PDB entry 9ENJ | X-ray diffraction, 2.10 A resolution | chains A and B

# Chain A (and B)
Protein: L-amino acid oxidase 4
Organism: Hebeloma cylindrosporum
Notes: EC 1.4.3.2; chain B of this document is another copy of the same molecule, construct and numbering; everything in this record applies to it too
Reference sequence: S4S6Z0 (S4S6Z0_HEBCY); residues 54-615 here = UniProt positions 54-615
Sequence (562 residues; each row starts with the number of its first residue):
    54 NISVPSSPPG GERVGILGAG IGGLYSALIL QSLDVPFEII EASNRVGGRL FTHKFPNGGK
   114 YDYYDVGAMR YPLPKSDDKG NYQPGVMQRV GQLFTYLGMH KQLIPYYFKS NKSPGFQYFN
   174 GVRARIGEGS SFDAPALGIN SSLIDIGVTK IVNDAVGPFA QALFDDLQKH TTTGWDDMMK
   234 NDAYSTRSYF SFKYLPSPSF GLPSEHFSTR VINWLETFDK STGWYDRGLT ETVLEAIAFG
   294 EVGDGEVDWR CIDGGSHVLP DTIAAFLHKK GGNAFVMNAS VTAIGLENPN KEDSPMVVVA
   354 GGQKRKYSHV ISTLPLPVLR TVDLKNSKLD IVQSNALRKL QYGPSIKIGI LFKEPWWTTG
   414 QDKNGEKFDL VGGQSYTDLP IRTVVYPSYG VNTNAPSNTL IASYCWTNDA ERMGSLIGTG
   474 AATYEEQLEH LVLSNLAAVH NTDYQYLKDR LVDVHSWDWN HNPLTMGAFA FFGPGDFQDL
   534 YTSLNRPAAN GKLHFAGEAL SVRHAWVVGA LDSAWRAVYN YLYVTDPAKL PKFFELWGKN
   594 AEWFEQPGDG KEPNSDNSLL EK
Disordered / not traced: 54-63, 296-298, 324-325, 601-615 (chain B: 54-63, 296-298, 324-326, 601-615)
Differences from the reference sequence: engineered mutation A474 (Lys in S4S6Z0), A475 (Lys in S4S6Z0)
Residues lining bound ligands:
  - dihydroflavine-adenine dinucleotide (FDA): G71, A72, G73, I74, G75, G76, I93, E94, A95, S96, G100, G101, R102, L103, V119, G120, A121, M122, R123, Y124, A332, S333, V334, T366, L367, P368, V371, S398, K400, Y457, W512, L517, T518, A521, F522, G550, E551, A558, W559, V560, A563
  - glutamic acid (GLU): R123, W277, E288, F292, Y457, W459, F522, H557, A558, W559
  - s-1,2-propanediol (PGO), molecule 1: G138, Q141, R142, G591, N593, A594, E595, W596, F597, E598
  - s-1,2-propanediol (PGO), molecule 2: H223, K592, N593, W596
  - s-1,2-propanediol (PGO), molecule 3: I470, S509, W510, D511, H514, N515
  - s-1,2-propanediol (PGO), molecule 4: N593, A594, W596
  - r-1,2-propanediol (PGR), molecule 1: R98, G101, F104, W510, W512, N515, L517, T518
  - r-1,2-propanediol (PGR), molecule 2: S274, Y429, R435, T436, Y457, C458, W459
  - r-1,2-propanediol (PGR), molecule 3: P433, D462, R465, M466, L469, L484
Curated features (UniProtKB/Swiss-Prot):
  - binding site (FAD): G75, E94, A95, R102, M122, R123, V334, E551, W559, V560
  - binding site (L-glutamate): R123, Y457
  - binding site (L-glutamine): R123, Y457
  - binding site (L-lysine): R123, Y457
  - binding site (L-phenylalanine): R123, Y457, A558
  - glycosylation (N-linked (GlcNAc...) asparagine): N54, N164, N193, N331
  - mutagenesis: N54 (N54A: Lowers the glycosylation rate of LAAO4, decreases greatly temperature stability, and decreases the catalytic activity), N164 (N164A: Lowers the glycosylation rate of LAAO4, decreases greatly temperature stability, but does not affect the catalytic activity), N193 (N193A: Lowers the glycosylation rate of LAAO4, decreases greatly temperature stability, but does not affect the catalytic activity), E288 (E288H: Leads to a 2.1-fold increased activity toward L-tryptophan, an 1.6-fold increase in activity toward L-2-naphthylalanine which possesses an aromatic side chain of similar size compared with ...), N331 (N331A: Lowers the glycosylation rate of LAAO4, decreases greatly temperature stability, but does not affect the catalytic activity)

# How chain A and chain B interact
Contacting residue pairs (102; chain A residue first):
  N173(A) - I384(B)
  N173(A) - N388(B)  hydrogen bond
  D186(A) - I384(B)
  A189(A) - I384(B)
  L190(A) - I384(B)  hydrophobic
  L190(A) - N388(B)
  A236(A) - S244(B)
  A236(A) - F245(B)  hydrophobic
  Y237(A) - F245(B)  hydrophobic
  R240(A) - K392(B)
  R240(A) - P527(B)
  S244(A) - A236(B)
  F245(A) - A236(B)
  F245(A) - Y237(B)  hydrophobic
  T262(A) - G528(B)
  T262(A) - Q531(B)  hydrogen bond
  T262(A) - D532(B)
  R263(A) - V385(B)
  R263(A) - D532(B)  salt bridge
  N266(A) - K392(B)
  N266(A) - D532(B)
  E269(A) - K392(B)
  T270(A) - R391(B)  hydrogen bond
  T275(A) - R391(B)  hydrogen bond
  T275(A) - K392(B)
  D279(A) - G526(B)
  D279(A) - P527(B)
  P370(A) - R465(B)
  R373(A) - D431(B)  hydrogen bond (side chain-backbone)
  R373(A) - L432(B)
  R373(A) - P433(B)
  R373(A) - R465(B)
  T374(A) - Q480(B)
  I384(A) - N173(B)
  I384(A) - D186(B)
  I384(A) - A189(B)
  I384(A) - L190(B)  hydrophobic
  V385(A) - R263(B)
  N388(A) - N173(B)  hydrogen bond
  N388(A) - L190(B)
  L390(A) - R465(B)  hydrogen bond (backbone-side chain)
  R391(A) - T270(B)  hydrogen bond
  R391(A) - T275(B)  hydrogen bond
  R391(A) - D431(B)
  R391(A) - R435(B)
  R391(A) - R465(B)  hydrogen bond (backbone-side chain)
  K392(A) - R240(B)
  K392(A) - N266(B)
  K392(A) - T275(B)
  L393(A) - R465(B)  hydrogen bond (backbone-side chain)
  Q394(A) - D279(B)
  Q394(A) - N461(B)  hydrogen bond
  D431(A) - R373(B)  hydrogen bond (backbone-side chain)
  D431(A) - R391(B)
  L432(A) - R373(B)
  P433(A) - R373(B)
  R435(A) - R391(B)
  N461(A) - Q394(B)  hydrogen bond
  E464(A) - N513(B)
  R465(A) - P370(B)
  R465(A) - R373(B)
  R465(A) - L390(B)  hydrogen bond (side chain-backbone)
  R465(A) - R391(B)  hydrogen bond (side chain-backbone)
  R465(A) - L393(B)  hydrogen bond (side chain-backbone)
  R465(A) - Y395(B)
  R465(A) - M519(B)
  G467(A) - H514(B)
  S468(A) - N513(B)  hydrogen bond (side chain-backbone)
  S468(A) - H514(B)  hydrogen bond (side chain-backbone)
  S468(A) - N515(B)  hydrogen bond (side chain-backbone)
  S468(A) - P516(B)
  S468(A) - M519(B)
  L469(A) - P516(B)  hydrophobic
  I470(A) - H514(B)  hydrogen bond (backbone-side chain)
  G471(A) - H514(B)
  Y477(A) - P516(B)  hydrophobic
  Q480(A) - T374(B)
  L484(A) - T374(B)
  D511(A) - H514(B)  salt bridge
  N513(A) - S468(B)  hydrogen bond (backbone-side chain)
  N513(A) - H514(B)
  H514(A) - G467(B)
  H514(A) - S468(B)  hydrogen bond (backbone-side chain)
  H514(A) - I470(B)  hydrogen bond (side chain-backbone)
  H514(A) - G471(B)
  H514(A) - D511(B)  salt bridge
  H514(A) - N513(B)
  H514(A) - H514(B)
  N515(A) - S468(B)  hydrogen bond (backbone-side chain)
  P516(A) - S468(B)
  P516(A) - L469(B)  hydrophobic
  P516(A) - Y477(B)  hydrophobic
  L517(A) - Y477(B)
  M519(A) - R465(B)
  M519(A) - S468(B)
  G526(A) - D279(B)
  P527(A) - R240(B)
  P527(A) - D279(B)
  G528(A) - T262(B)
  Q531(A) - T262(B)  hydrogen bond
  D532(A) - T262(B)
  D532(A) - R263(B)  salt bridge
Interface residues without a listed pair, chain A (62 interface residues in all): F185, S241, L369, Y395, D462, T472, G520, L533
Interface residues without a listed pair, chain B (62 interface residues in all): F185, S241, E269, L369, D462, E464, T472, L484, L517, G520, L533

# Overview
Chain A and chain B each contribute 62 residues to their interface; the contacts include 26 hydrogen bonds and
4 salt bridges. Polar pairs include R263(A)-D532(B), D511(A)-H514(B) and N173(A)-N388(B).
Both chains are L-amino acid oxidase 4 (Hebeloma cylindrosporum). Entry 9ENJ (L-amino acid oxidase 4 (HcLAAO4)
from the fungus Hebeloma cylindrosporum in complex with L-glutamate) was determined by X-ray diffraction,
deposited together with 9ENH, 9ENI, 9ENK and 9ENN.
